PDB entry 6RID | electron microscopy, 2.90 A resolution | chains A and S of the 11 polymer chains in the assembly

Chain A:
Molecule: DNA-dependent RNA polymerase subunit rpo147
Source organism: Vaccinia virus GLV-1h68
Notes: EC 2.7.7.6
UniProtKB: B9U1I2 (B9U1I2_9POXV); residues 1-1286 here = UniProt positions 1-1286
Chain sequence (1286 residues; numbered 1 to 1286; the number before each row is that of its first residue):
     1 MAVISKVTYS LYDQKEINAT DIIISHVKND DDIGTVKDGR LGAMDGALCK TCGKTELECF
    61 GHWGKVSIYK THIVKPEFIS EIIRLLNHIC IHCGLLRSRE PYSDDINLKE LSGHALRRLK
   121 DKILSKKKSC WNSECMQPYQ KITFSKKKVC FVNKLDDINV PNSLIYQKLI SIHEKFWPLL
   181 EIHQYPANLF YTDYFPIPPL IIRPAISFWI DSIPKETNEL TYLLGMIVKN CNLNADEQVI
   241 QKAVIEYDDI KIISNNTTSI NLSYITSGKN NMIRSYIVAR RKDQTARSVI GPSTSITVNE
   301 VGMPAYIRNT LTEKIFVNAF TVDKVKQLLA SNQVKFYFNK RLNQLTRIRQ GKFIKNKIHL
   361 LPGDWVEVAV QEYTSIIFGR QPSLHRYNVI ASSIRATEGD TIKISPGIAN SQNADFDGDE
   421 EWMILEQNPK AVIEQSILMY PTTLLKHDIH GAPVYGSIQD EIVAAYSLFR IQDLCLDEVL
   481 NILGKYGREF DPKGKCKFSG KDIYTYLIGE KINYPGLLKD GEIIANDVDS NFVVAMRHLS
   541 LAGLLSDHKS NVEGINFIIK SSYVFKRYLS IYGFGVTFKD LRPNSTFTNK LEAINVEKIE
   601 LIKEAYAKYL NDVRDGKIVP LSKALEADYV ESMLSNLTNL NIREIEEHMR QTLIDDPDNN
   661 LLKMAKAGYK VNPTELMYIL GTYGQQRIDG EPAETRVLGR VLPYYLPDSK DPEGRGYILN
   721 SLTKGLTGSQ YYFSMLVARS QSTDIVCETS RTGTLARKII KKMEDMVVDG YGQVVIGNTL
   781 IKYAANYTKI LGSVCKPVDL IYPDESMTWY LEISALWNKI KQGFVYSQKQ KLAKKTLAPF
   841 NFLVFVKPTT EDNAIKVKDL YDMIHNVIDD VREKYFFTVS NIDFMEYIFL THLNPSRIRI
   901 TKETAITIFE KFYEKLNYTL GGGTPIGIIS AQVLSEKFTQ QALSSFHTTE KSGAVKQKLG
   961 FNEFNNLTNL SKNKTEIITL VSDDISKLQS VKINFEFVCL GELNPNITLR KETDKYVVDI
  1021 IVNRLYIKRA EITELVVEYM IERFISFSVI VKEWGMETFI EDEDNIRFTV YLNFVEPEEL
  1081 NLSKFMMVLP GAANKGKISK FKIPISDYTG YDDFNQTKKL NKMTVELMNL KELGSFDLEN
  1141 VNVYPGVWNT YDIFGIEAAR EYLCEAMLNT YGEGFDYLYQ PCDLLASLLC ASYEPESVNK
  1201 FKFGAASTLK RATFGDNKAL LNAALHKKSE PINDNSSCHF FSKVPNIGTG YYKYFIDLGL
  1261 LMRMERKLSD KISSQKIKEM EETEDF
Unresolved in the structure: 1, 210-217, 350-354, 1265-1286
Bound ions: Zn2+ site 1: C49, C52, C59, H62; Zn2+ site 2: C90, C93, C130, C135; Mg2+: D417, D419 (shared with 1 residue of chain P)

Chain S:
Molecule: DNA-directed RNA polymerase 30 kDa polypeptide
Source organism: Vaccinia virus GLV-1h68
Notes: EC 2.7.7.6
UniProtKB: B9U1D1 (B9U1D1_9POXV); numbering as in UniProt (aligned over 1-259)
Chain sequence (259 residues; numbered 1 to 259; the number before each row is that of its first residue):
     1 MENVYISSYS SNEQTSMAVA ATDIRELLSQ YVDDANLEDL IEWAMEKSSK YYIKNIGNTK
    61 SNIEETKFES KNNIGIEYSK DSRNKLSYRN KPSIATNLEY KTLCDMIKGT SGTEKEFLRY
   121 LLFGIKCIKK GVEYNIDKIK DVSYNDYFNV LDEKYNTPCP NCKSRNTTPM MIQTRAADEP
   181 PLVRHACRDC KQHFKPPKFR AFRNLNVTTQ SIHENKEITE ILPDNNPSPP ESPEPASPID
   241 DGLIRATFDR NDEPPEDDE
Unresolved in the structure: 1-22, 63-65, 152-259

Interface between chain A and chain S:
Pairs across the interface (111):
  K598(A) - L151(S)
  I602(A) - L151(S)  hydrophobic
  A605(A) - Y147(S)
  Y606(A) - F148(S)  hydrophobic
  K608(A) - Y147(S)
  Y609(A) - Y147(S)  hydrophobic
  Y609(A) - F148(S)  hydrophobic
  D612(A) - Y147(S)  hydrogen bond
  I618(A) - Y144(S)  hydrophobic
  I618(A) - Y147(S)  hydrophobic
  V619(A) - Y144(S)  hydrogen bond (backbone-side chain)
  L621(A) - Y144(S)  hydrophobic
  Y629(A) - Y144(S)
  Y629(A) - F148(S)  hydrophobic
  M633(A) - F148(S)  hydrophobic
  M633(A) - V150(S)  hydrophobic
  L637(A) - L151(S)  hydrophobic
  L640(A) - L151(S)  hydrophobic
  T975(A) - N62(S)
  Q989(A) - K50(S)
  I993(A) - K50(S)
  I993(A) - Y51(S)  hydrophobic
  N994(A) - Y52(S)  hydrogen bond (side chain-backbone)
  N994(A) - I53(S)
  N994(A) - K54(S)
  N994(A) - I56(S)
  F997(A) - F68(S)  hydrophobic
  F997(A) - I76(S)  hydrophobic
  G1001(A) - N72(S)
  E1002(A) - N72(S)
  R1024(A) - E133(S)  hydrogen bond (side chain-backbone)
  R1024(A) - I139(S)
  I1027(A) - I136(S)  hydrophobic
  K1028(A) - I136(S)  hydrogen bond (side chain-backbone)
  K1028(A) - D137(S)  salt bridge
  K1028(A) - I139(S)
  K1028(A) - D141(S)
  R1029(A) - Y144(S)  hydrogen bond
  E1031(A) - Y51(S)
  I1032(A) - I136(S)
  T1033(A) - Y51(S)
  T1033(A) - Y120(S)  hydrogen bond
  E1034(A) - F123(S)
  E1034(A) - I136(S)
  L1035(A) - R119(S)  hydrogen bond (backbone-side chain)
  L1035(A) - Y120(S)  hydrophobic
  L1035(A) - F123(S)  hydrophobic
  V1036(A) - I53(S)  hydrophobic
  E1038(A) - R119(S)  salt bridge
  Y1039(A) - I53(S)  hydrophobic
  Y1039(A) - N55(S)
  Y1039(A) - R119(S)
  E1042(A) - R89(S)  salt bridge
  R1043(A) - K54(S)
  R1043(A) - N55(S)
  S1046(A) - R89(S)
  S1046(A) - N90(S)  hydrogen bond (backbone-backbone)
  F1047(A) - K85(S)
  F1047(A) - L86(S)  hydrogen bond (backbone-backbone)
  F1047(A) - R89(S)
  S1048(A) - N84(S)
  S1048(A) - L86(S)
  V1049(A) - R83(S)
  V1049(A) - N84(S)  hydrogen bond (backbone-backbone)
  V1049(A) - K85(S)
  V1049(A) - L86(S)  hydrophobic
  I1050(A) - Y78(S)
  V1051(A) - N90(S)
  K1052(A) - N90(S)  hydrogen bond (backbone-side chain)
  E1053(A) - S93(S)
  E1053(A) - I94(S)
  W1054(A) - R89(S)
  W1054(A) - N90(S)  hydrogen bond (side chain-backbone)
  W1054(A) - K91(S)
  W1054(A) - P92(S)
  W1054(A) - S93(S)  hydrogen bond (backbone-backbone)
  W1054(A) - I94(S)  hydrogen bond (backbone-backbone)
  G1055(A) - I94(S)
  M1056(A) - T96(S)  hydrogen bond (backbone-side chain)
  E1057(A) - T96(S)
  E1057(A) - N97(S)
  T1058(A) - K126(S)
  I1060(A) - F123(S)  hydrophobic
  I1060(A) - C127(S)  hydrophobic
  I1060(A) - K130(S)  hydrogen bond (backbone-side chain)
  E1063(A) - V132(S)
  Y1071(A) - I94(S)  hydrophobic
  Y1071(A) - T96(S)
  K1084(A) - Y78(S)
  M1087(A) - I74(S)  hydrophobic
  V1088(A) - G75(S)
  V1088(A) - Y78(S)  hydrophobic
  P1090(A) - N72(S)
  G1091(A) - N72(S)
  G1091(A) - G75(S)
  G1091(A) - I76(S)
  A1092(A) - G75(S)
  A1092(A) - S79(S)
  N1094(A) - S79(S)  hydrogen bond
  G1096(A) - I56(S)
  G1096(A) - N58(S)  hydrogen bond (backbone-side chain)
  K1097(A) - I56(S)
  K1097(A) - N58(S)
  K1097(A) - N62(S)
  I1098(A) - N58(S)  hydrogen bond (backbone-side chain)
  I1098(A) - F68(S)  hydrophobic
  I1098(A) - I76(S)  hydrophobic
  I1098(A) - K80(S)
  S1099(A) - F68(S)
  K1100(A) - T66(S)
  M1128(A) - N62(S)
Interface residues without a listed pair, chain A (78 interface residues in all): L601, P620, N636, F995, C999, K1015, L1025, F1044, E1061, D1062, L1072, N1073, K1095, F1136
Interface residues without a listed pair, chain S (54 interface residues in all): G57, K71, Y88, N135, K140, V142, N145

Summary:
The interface between chain A and chain S involves 78 residues on one side and 54 on the other; the contacts
include 20 hydrogen bonds and 3 salt bridges. Among the polar pairs are K1028(A)-D137(S), E1038(A)-R119(S) and
E1042(A)-R89(S).
Here chain A is DNA-dependent RNA polymerase subunit rpo147 and chain S is DNA-directed RNA polymerase 30 kDa
polypeptide, both from Vaccinia virus GLV-1h68. Entry 6RID (Structure of Vaccinia Virus DNA-dependent RNA
polymerase elongation complex) was determined by electron microscopy.
